Entry 4YG2 (X-ray diffraction, 3.70 A resolution); this record covers chains A and B of the 6 polymer chains in the assembly.

# Chain A (and B)
Molecule: DNA-directed RNA polymerase subunit alpha
From: Escherichia coli O157:H7
Notes: EC 2.7.7.6; chain B of this document is another copy of the same molecule, construct and numbering; everything in this record applies to it too
UniProtKB: P0A7Z6 (RPOA_ECO57); residue numbers follow UniProt; this construct covers 1-329
Amino-acid sequence (329 residues; numbered 1 to 329; the number before each row is that of its first residue):
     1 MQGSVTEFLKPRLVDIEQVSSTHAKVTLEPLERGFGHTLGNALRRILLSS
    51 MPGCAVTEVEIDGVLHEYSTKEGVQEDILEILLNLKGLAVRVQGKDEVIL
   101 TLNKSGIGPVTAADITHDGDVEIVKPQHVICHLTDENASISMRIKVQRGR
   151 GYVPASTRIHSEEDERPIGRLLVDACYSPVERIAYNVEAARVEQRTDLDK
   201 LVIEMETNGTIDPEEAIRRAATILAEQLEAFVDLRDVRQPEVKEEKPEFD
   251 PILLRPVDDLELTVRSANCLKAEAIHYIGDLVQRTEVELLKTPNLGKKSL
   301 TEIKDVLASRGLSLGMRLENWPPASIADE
Not modelled in the structure: 1-6, 326-329 (chain B: 1-5, 161-171, 234-329)

# How chain A and chain B interact
Contacting residue pairs (61; chain A residue first):
  Glu-7(A) with Arg-150(B), salt bridge
  Phe-8(A) with Arg-150(B); Ile-223(B), hydrophobic
  Leu-9(A) with Gln-227(B), hydrogen bond (backbone-side chain)
  Lys-10(A) with Glu-226(B); Glu-229(B)
  Pro-11(A) with Gln-227(B); Ala-230(B)
  Arg-12(A) with Ala-230(B)
  Leu-13(A) with Phe-231(B), hydrophobic
  Leu-28(A) with Phe-231(B), hydrophobic
  Gly-34(A) with Arg-45(B), hydrogen bond (backbone-side chain)
  Phe-35(A) with Ile-46(B), hydrophobic; Ser-50(B); Ile-223(B), hydrophobic; Gln-227(B)
  Thr-38(A) with Arg-45(B), hydrogen bond
  Leu-39(A) with Leu-224(B), hydrophobic; Leu-228(B), hydrophobic
  Asn-41(A) with Asn-41(B)
  Ala-42(A) with Thr-38(B)
  Arg-45(A) with Gly-34(B), hydrogen bond (side chain-backbone); His-37(B); Thr-38(B)
  Ile-46(A) with Phe-35(B), hydrophobic
  Ser-50(A) with Phe-8(B); Phe-35(B)
  Arg-150(A) with Thr-6(B); Glu-7(B), hydrogen bond (side chain-backbone); Phe-8(B); Glu-32(B), salt bridge
  Arg-218(A) with Ala-230(B); Phe-231(B), hydrogen bond (side chain-backbone)
  Ala-221(A) with Leu-228(B); Phe-231(B), hydrophobic
  Thr-222(A) with Val-232(B)
  Ile-223(A) with Phe-8(B), hydrophobic
  Leu-224(A) with Leu-228(B), hydrophobic
  Glu-226(A) with Lys-10(B)
  Gln-227(A) with Leu-9(B), hydrogen bond (side chain-backbone); Lys-10(B); Pro-11(B); Leu-31(B); Phe-35(B); Leu-39(B)
  Leu-228(A) with Leu-43(B), hydrophobic; Ala-221(B), hydrophobic
  Glu-229(A) with Lys-10(B), salt bridge
  Phe-231(A) with Leu-28(B), hydrophobic; Leu-39(B), hydrophobic; Leu-43(B), hydrophobic; Leu-201(B), hydrophobic
  Val-232(A) with Arg-218(B); Thr-222(B)
  Asp-233(A) with Arg-218(B)
  Leu-234(A) with Arg-218(B)
  Asp-236(A) with Val-14(B); Ile-16(B)
  Val-237(A) with Leu-13(B), hydrogen bond (backbone-backbone); Val-14(B)
  Gln-239(A) with Arg-12(B)
Also at the interface, not in a pair above, chain A (38 interface residues in all): Glu-32, His-37, Ala-225, Ala-230
Also at the interface, not in a pair above, chain B (42 interface residues in all): Asp-15, Val-26, Ala-42, Glu-214, Asp-233

# Summary
38 residues of chain A and 42 residues of chain B are in contact, with 8 hydrogen bonds and 3 salt bridges.
Among the polar pairs are Glu-7(A)/Arg-150(B), Arg-150(A)/Glu-32(B) and Glu-229(A)/Lys-10(B).
Both chains are DNA-directed RNA polymerase subunit alpha (Escherichia coli O157:H7). Entry 4YG2 (X-ray
crystal structur of Escherichia coli RNA polymerase sigma70 holoenzyme) was determined by X-ray diffraction.
